PDB entry 7YP1 | electron microscopy, 3.54 A resolution | chains D and G of the 4 polymer chains in the assembly

== Chain D ==
Protein: 10E4 heavy chain
From: Oryctolagus cuniculus
Amino-acid sequence (115 residues; row label = number of the first residue in the row):
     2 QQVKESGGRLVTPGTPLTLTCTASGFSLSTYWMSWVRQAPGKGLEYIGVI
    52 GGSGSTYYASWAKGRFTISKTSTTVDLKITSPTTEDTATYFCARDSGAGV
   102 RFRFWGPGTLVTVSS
Cystine bridges: Cys-22/Cys-93

== Chain G ==
Protein: 10E4 light chain
From: Oryctolagus cuniculus
Amino-acid sequence (113 residues; each row starts with the number of its first residue):
     1 DLVMTQTPASVEAGVGGTVTINCQASENIGSRLAWYQQKPGQPPKLLIYR
    51 ASTLESGVPSRFKGSGSGTEFTLTISDLECADAATYYCQCTYGVS
   95A I
   95Z T
    96 INYGNDFGGGTEVVVK
Cystine bridges: Cys-23/Cys-88

== Chain D / chain G interface ==
Pairs across the interface - 31 pairs, chain D then chain G:
  Trp-33(D) / Val-94(G)  hydrophobic
  Val-37(D) / Phe-102(G)  hydrophobic
  Gln-39(D) / Gln-38(G)  hydrogen bond
  Gly-44(D) / Tyr-87(G)
  Leu-45(D) / Pro-44(G)  hydrophobic
  Leu-45(D) / Phe-102(G)
  Tyr-47(D) / Asn-100(G)
  Val-50(D) / Val-94(G)  hydrophobic
  Tyr-58(D) / Ser-95(G)  hydrogen bond (side chain-backbone)
  Tyr-58(D) / Ile-95A(G)
  Tyr-58(D) / Asn-97(G)
  Ala-60(D) / Asp-1(G)
  Ser-61(D) / Asp-1(G)  hydrogen bond (backbone-side chain)
  Ala-99(D) / Arg-32(G)  hydrogen bond (backbone-side chain)
  Gly-100(D) / Arg-32(G)
  Gly-100(D) / Thr-91(G)
  Gly-100(D) / Val-94(G)
  Val-101(D) / Tyr-49(G)
  Val-101(D) / Arg-50(G)
  Val-101(D) / Thr-91(G)
  Arg-102(D) / Leu-46(G)
  Arg-102(D) / Tyr-49(G)
  Arg-102(D) / Glu-55(G)  salt bridge
  Arg-102(D) / Ser-56(G)
  Phe-103(D) / Tyr-36(G)
  Phe-103(D) / Gln-89(G)
  Arg-104(D) / Glu-55(G)  salt bridge
  Trp-106(D) / Pro-43(G)  hydrophobic
  Trp-106(D) / Pro-44(G)
  Gly-107(D) / Pro-43(G)
  Pro-108(D) / Pro-43(G)  hydrophobic
Interface residues without a listed pair, chain D (21 interface residues in all): Lys-43, Phe-92
Interface residues without a listed pair, chain G (24 interface residues in all): Ala-34, Gly-93, Asp-101, Gly-103

== In short ==
21 residues of chain D face 24 of chain G across their interface, with 4 hydrogen bonds and 2 salt bridges.
Polar contacts include Arg-102(D)/Glu-55(G), Arg-104(D)/Glu-55(G) and Gln-39(D)/Gln-38(G).
Here chain D is 10E4 heavy chain and chain G is 10E4 light chain, both from Oryctolagus cuniculus. Entry 7YP1
(Cryo-EM structure of EBV gHgL-gp42 in complex with mAb 10E4 (localized refinement)) was determined by
electron microscopy, deposited together with 7YOY.
